PDB entry 3E3J | X-ray diffraction, 6.70 A resolution (low resolution: residue-level contacts below are approximate; hydrogen-bond / salt-bridge calls are withheld) | chains B and Y of the 4 polymer chains in the assembly

[Chain B]
Molecule: DNA-directed RNA polymerase
Organism: Bacteriophage T7
Notes: EC 2.7.7.6
UniProt: P00573 (RPOL_BPT7); residue numbers follow UniProt; this construct covers 1-883
Chain sequence (889 residues; row label = number of the first residue in the row; numbers below 1 keep their minus sign (His-5 is residue -5)):
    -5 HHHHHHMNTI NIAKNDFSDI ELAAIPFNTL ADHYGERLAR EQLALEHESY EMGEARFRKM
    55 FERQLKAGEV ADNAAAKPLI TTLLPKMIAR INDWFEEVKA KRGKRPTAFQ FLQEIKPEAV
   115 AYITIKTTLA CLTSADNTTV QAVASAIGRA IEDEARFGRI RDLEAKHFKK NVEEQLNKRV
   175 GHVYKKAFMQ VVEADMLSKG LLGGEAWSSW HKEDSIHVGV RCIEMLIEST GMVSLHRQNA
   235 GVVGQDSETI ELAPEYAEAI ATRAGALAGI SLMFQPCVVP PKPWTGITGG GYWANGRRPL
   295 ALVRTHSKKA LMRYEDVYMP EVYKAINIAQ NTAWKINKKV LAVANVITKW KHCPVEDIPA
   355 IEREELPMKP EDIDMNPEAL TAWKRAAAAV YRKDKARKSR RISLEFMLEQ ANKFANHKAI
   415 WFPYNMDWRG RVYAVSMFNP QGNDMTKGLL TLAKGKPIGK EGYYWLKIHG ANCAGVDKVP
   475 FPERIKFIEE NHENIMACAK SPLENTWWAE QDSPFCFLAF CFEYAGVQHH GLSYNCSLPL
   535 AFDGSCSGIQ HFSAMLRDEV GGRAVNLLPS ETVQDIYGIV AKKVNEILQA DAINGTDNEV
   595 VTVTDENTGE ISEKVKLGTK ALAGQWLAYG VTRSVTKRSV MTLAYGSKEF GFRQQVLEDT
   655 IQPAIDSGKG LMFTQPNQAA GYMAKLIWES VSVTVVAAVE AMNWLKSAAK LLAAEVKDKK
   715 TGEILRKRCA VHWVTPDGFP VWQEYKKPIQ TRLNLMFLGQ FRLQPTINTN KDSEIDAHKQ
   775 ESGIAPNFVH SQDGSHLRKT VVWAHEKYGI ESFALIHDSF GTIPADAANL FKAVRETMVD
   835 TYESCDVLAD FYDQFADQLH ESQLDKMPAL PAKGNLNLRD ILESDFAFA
Unresolved in the structure: -5 to 7, 56-72, 167-179, 256-262, 599-604
Differences from the reference sequence: expression tag (-5 to 0); engineered mutation Leu266 (Pro in P00573)
Swiss-Prot annotation at these positions:
  - active site: Asp537, Lys631, Asp812

[Chain Y]
Molecule: 32-nt DNA strand
Sequence (32 nucleotides; numbered 101 to 132; the number before each row is that of its first residue):
   101 TAATACGACT CACTATATTT CTGCCAAACG GC
Unresolved in the structure: 114-125

[How chain B and chain Y interact]
Contacting residue pairs (27; chain B residue first):
  Lys95(B) - DT104(Y)
  Lys95(B) - DA105(Y)
  Arg96(B) - DA102(Y)
  Arg96(B) - DA103(Y)
  Arg96(B) - DT104(Y)
  Gly97(B) - DA103(Y)
  Gly97(B) - DT104(Y)
  Lys98(B) - DT104(Y)
  Lys98(B) - DA105(Y)
  Lys98(B) - DC106(Y)
  Arg99(B) - DA105(Y)
  Pro100(B) - DA105(Y)
  Pro100(B) - DC106(Y)
  Thr101(B) - DA105(Y)
  Thr101(B) - DC106(Y)
  Thr101(B) - DG107(Y)
  His211(B) - DG107(Y)
  Arg215(B) - DC106(Y)
  Phe644(B) - DA126(Y)
  Thr745(B) - DA108(Y)
  Leu747(B) - DG107(Y)
  Asn748(B) - DC106(Y)
  Asn748(B) - DG107(Y)
  Asn748(B) - DA108(Y)
  Arg756(B) - DA108(Y)
  His772(B) - DC129(Y)
  His772(B) - DG130(Y)
Interface residues without a listed pair, chain B (20 interface residues in all): Ala102, Gly235, Arg746, Gln758, Glu775
Interface residues without a listed pair, chain Y (15 interface residues in all): DT101, DC109, DC111, DC113, DG131

[Overview]
Chain B and chain Y form an interface of 20 and 15 residues respectively. From UniProt: 3 active-site residues
on chain B.
Here chain B is DNA-directed RNA polymerase (Bacteriophage T7) and chain Y is a 32-nt DNA strand. Entry 3E3J
(Crystal Structure of an Intermediate Complex of T7 RNAP and 8nt of RNA) was determined by X-ray diffraction
(same publication as 3E2E).
